Entry 8S50 (electron microscopy, 3.33 A resolution); this record covers chains B and C of the 8 polymer chains in the assembly.

== Chain B (and C) ==
Molecule: Pentraxin-related protein PTX3
Organism: Homo sapiens
Notes: chain C of this document is another copy of the same molecule, construct and numbering; everything in this record applies to it too
UniProt: P26022 (PTX3_HUMAN); residue numbers follow UniProt; this construct covers 18-381
Amino-acid sequence (364 residues; each row starts with the number of its first residue):
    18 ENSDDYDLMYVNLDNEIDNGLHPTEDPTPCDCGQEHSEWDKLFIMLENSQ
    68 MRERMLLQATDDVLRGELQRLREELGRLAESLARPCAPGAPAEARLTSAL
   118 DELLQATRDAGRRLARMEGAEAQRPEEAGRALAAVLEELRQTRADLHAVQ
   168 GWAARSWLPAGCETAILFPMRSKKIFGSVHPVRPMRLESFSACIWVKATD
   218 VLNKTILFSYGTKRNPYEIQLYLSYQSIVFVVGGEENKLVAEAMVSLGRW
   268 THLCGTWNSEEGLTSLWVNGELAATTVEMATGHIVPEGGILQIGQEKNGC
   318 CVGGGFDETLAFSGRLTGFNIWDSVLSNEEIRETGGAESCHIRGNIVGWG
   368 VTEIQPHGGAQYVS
Disordered / not traced: 18-150
Differences from the reference sequence: variant Asp48 (Ala in P26022)
Swiss-Prot annotation at these positions:
  - glycosylation: Asn220 (N-linked (GlcNAc...) asparagine)
Disulfides: Cys179-Cys357, Cys210-Cys271
Glycans and other covalent adducts: N-acetylglucosamine (NAG) linked to Asn220
From the paper describing this entry:
  - self-association interface (contacts with another copy of this molecule); pairs are residue here / residue on that copy: Glu180-Lys214 (salt bridge), Arg231-Glu252 (salt bridge)
  - contacts within the chain: Lys221-Glu313 (salt bridge)
  - post-translational modification sites: Asn220

== How chain B and chain C interact ==
Pairs across the interface (40; chain B residue first):
  Ala151(B) - Leu153(C)
  Val152(B) - Val152(C)  hydrophobic
  Val152(B) - Leu153(C)
  Val152(B) - Leu156(C)  hydrophobic
  Glu155(B) - Leu153(C)
  Glu155(B) - Leu156(C)
  Glu155(B) - Arg157(C)  salt bridge
  Glu155(B) - Arg160(C)
  Gln158(B) - Arg160(C)
  Thr159(B) - Leu156(C)
  Thr159(B) - Arg160(C)
  Asp162(B) - Gln167(C)  hydrogen bond
  Leu163(B) - Leu163(C)  hydrophobic
  Val166(B) - Ala170(C)  hydrophobic
  Trp169(B) - Trp169(C)  hydrophobic
  Trp169(B) - Ala170(C)  hydrophobic
  Trp169(B) - Ser173(C)  hydrogen bond
  Arg172(B) - Ser173(C)
  Arg172(B) - Leu175(C)
  Arg172(B) - Glu180(C)  hydrogen bond (side chain-backbone)
  Arg172(B) - Ser381(C)  hydrogen bond (side chain-backbone)
  Leu184(B) - Ser381(C)
  Pro186(B) - Gly367(C)
  Pro186(B) - Tyr379(C)  hydrophobic
  Met187(B) - Gly367(C)
  Met187(B) - Val368(C)
  Met187(B) - Thr369(C)
  Met187(B) - Glu370(C)
  Met187(B) - Ile371(C)
  Met187(B) - Tyr379(C)
  Arg188(B) - Val368(C)  hydrogen bond (backbone-backbone)
  Ser189(B) - Glu370(C)  hydrogen bond
  Lys191(B) - Gln372(C)
  Lys214(B) - Glu180(C)  salt bridge
  Thr216(B) - Arg360(C)  hydrogen bond (backbone-side chain)
  Thr216(B) - Gly367(C)
  Asp217(B) - Val368(C)
  Ser330(B) - Gly367(C)
  Arg332(B) - Glu180(C)
  Val380(B) - Ser381(C)
Interface residues without a listed pair, chain B (25 interface residues in all): Ala165, Glu325, Gln378
Interface residues without a listed pair, chain C (24 interface residues in all): Trp174, Cys179, Val199

== Summary ==
25 residues of chain B and 24 residues of chain C are in contact, with 7 hydrogen bonds and 2 salt bridges.
Polar contacts include Glu155(B)-Arg157(C), Lys214(B)-Glu180(C) and Asp162(B)-Gln167(C). N-acetylglucosamine
is covalently linked to Asn220(B). The paper reports a modification site at Asn220(B); a self-association
interface involving Glu180(B), Lys214(B) and Arg231(B).
Both chains are Pentraxin-related protein PTX3 (Homo sapiens). Entry 8S50 (Cryo-EM structure of the C terminal
region of PTX3 with a section of coiled-coil) was determined by electron microscopy, deposited together with
8PVQ.
